Entry 3BO8 (X-ray diffraction, 1.80 A resolution); this record covers chains A and B of the 3 polymer chains in the assembly.

# Chain A
Protein: HLA class I histocompatibility antigen, A-1 alpha chain
Organism: Homo sapiens
Notes: fragment: Ectodomain, Alpha-1, Alpha-2, Alpha-3
Reference sequence: P30443 (1A01_HUMAN); residues 1-274 here correspond to UniProt positions 25-298 (UniProt number = residue number + 24)
Amino-acid sequence (274 residues; numbered 1 to 274; the number before each row is that of its first residue):
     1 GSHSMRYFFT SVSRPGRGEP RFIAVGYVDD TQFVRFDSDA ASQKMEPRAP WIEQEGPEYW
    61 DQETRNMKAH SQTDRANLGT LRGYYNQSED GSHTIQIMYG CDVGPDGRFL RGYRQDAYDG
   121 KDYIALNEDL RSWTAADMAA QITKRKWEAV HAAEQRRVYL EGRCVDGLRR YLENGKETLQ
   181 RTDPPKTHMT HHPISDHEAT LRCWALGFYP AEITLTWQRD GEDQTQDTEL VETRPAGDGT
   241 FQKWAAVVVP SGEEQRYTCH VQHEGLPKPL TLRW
Disulfide bonds: Cys-101/Cys-164, Cys-203/Cys-259

# Chain B
Protein: Beta-2-microglobulin
Organism: Homo sapiens
Reference sequence: P61769 (B2MG_HUMAN); residues 1-99 here correspond to UniProt positions 21-119 (UniProt number = residue number + 20)
Amino-acid sequence (100 residues; numbered 0 to 99; the number before each row is that of its first residue; numbering starts at 0):
     0 MIQRTPKIQV YSRHPAENGK SNFLNCYVSG FHPSDIEVDL LKNGERIEKV EHSDLSFSKD
    60 WSFYLLYYTE FTPTEKDEYA CRVNHVTLSQ PKIVKWDRDM
Differences from the reference sequence: initiating methionine (0)
Disulfide bonds: Cys-25/Cys-80

# How chain A and chain B interact
Pairs across the interface (56):
  Phe-8(A) / Ser-55(B)
  Phe-8(A) / Phe-56(B)  hydrophobic
  Phe-9(A) / Phe-56(B)
  Thr-10(A) / Phe-56(B)
  Thr-10(A) / Phe-62(B)
  Val-12(A) / Ser-33(B)
  Ile-23(A) / Leu-54(B)
  Val-25(A) / Asp-53(B)
  Val-25(A) / Leu-54(B)
  Val-25(A) / Ser-55(B)
  Tyr-27(A) / Ser-55(B)
  Tyr-27(A) / Tyr-63(B)  hydrogen bond
  Gln-32(A) / Asp-53(B)  hydrogen bond
  Arg-35(A) / Asp-53(B)  salt bridge
  Arg-48(A) / Asp-53(B)  salt bridge
  Ser-92(A) / Met-0(B)
  His-93(A) / Met-0(B)
  Gln-96(A) / His-31(B)  hydrogen bond
  Gln-96(A) / Phe-56(B)
  Gln-96(A) / Trp-60(B)  hydrogen bond (side chain-backbone)
  Gln-96(A) / Phe-62(B)
  Ile-97(A) / Phe-56(B)
  Gln-115(A) / Trp-60(B)
  Ala-117(A) / Trp-60(B)
  Asp-119(A) / Met-0(B)
  Asp-119(A) / His-31(B)
  Gly-120(A) / Arg-3(B)  hydrogen bond (backbone-side chain)
  Gly-120(A) / His-31(B)
  Gly-120(A) / Asp-59(B)
  Gly-120(A) / Trp-60(B)
  Asp-122(A) / Trp-60(B)  hydrogen bond
  His-192(A) / Asp-98(B)  salt bridge
  Arg-202(A) / Asp-98(B)  hydrogen bond (side chain-backbone)
  Arg-202(A) / Met-99(B)
  Trp-204(A) / Asp-98(B)
  Trp-204(A) / Met-99(B)
  Leu-206(A) / Pro-14(B)  hydrophobic
  Val-231(A) / Gln-8(B)
  Glu-232(A) / Lys-6(B)
  Glu-232(A) / Gln-8(B)  hydrogen bond (backbone-side chain)
  Arg-234(A) / Gln-8(B)  hydrogen bond
  Arg-234(A) / Tyr-10(B)
  Arg-234(A) / Met-99(B)  hydrogen bond (side chain-backbone)
  Pro-235(A) / Tyr-10(B)  hydrogen bond (backbone-side chain)
  Pro-235(A) / Asn-24(B)
  Pro-235(A) / Tyr-26(B)
  Pro-235(A) / Leu-65(B)  hydrophobic
  Ala-236(A) / Arg-12(B)  hydrogen bond (backbone-side chain)
  Ala-236(A) / Asn-24(B)  hydrogen bond (backbone-side chain)
  Gly-237(A) / Arg-12(B)  hydrogen bond (backbone-side chain)
  Gly-237(A) / Leu-65(B)
  Asp-238(A) / Arg-12(B)
  Gln-242(A) / Tyr-10(B)
  Gln-242(A) / Ser-11(B)  hydrogen bond (side chain-backbone)
  Gln-242(A) / Arg-12(B)  hydrogen bond (side chain-backbone)
  Trp-244(A) / Met-99(B)  hydrogen bond (side chain-backbone)
Other interface residues (no listed pair), chain A (38 interface residues in all): Thr-94, Met-98, Asp-116, Lys-121, Glu-229, Thr-233
Other interface residues (no listed pair), chain B (25 interface residues in all): His-13, Arg-97

# Overview
Chain A and chain B form an interface of 38 and 25 residues respectively, with 17 hydrogen bonds and 3 salt
bridges. Among the polar pairs are Arg-35(A)/Asp-53(B), Arg-48(A)/Asp-53(B) and His-192(A)/Asp-98(B).
Chain A is HLA class I histocompatibility antigen, A-1 alpha chain and chain B is Beta-2-microglobulin, both
from Homo sapiens; the structure, The High Resolution Crystal Structure of HLA-A1 Complexed with the MAGE-A1
Peptide, was determined by X-ray diffraction.
